PDB entry 6QMD | X-ray diffraction, 1.94 A resolution | chain A

Chain A:
Name: Kelch-like ECH-associated protein 1
From: Mus musculus
UniProtKB: Q9Z2X8 (KEAP1_MOUSE); residue numbers follow UniProt; this construct covers 322-624
Amino-acid sequence (321 residues; row label = number of the first residue in the row):
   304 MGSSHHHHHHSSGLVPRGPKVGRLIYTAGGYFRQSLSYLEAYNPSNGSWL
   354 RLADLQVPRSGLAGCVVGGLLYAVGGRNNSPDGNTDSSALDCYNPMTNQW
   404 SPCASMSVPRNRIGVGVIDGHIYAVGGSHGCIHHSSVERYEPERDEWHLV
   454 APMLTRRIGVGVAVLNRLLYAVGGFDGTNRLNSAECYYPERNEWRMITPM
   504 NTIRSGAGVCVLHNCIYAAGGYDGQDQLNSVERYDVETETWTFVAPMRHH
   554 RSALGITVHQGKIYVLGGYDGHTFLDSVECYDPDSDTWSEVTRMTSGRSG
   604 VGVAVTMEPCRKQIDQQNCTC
Not modelled in the structure: 304-324, 614-624
Construct notes: initiating methionine (304); expression tag (305-321)
Residues lining bound ligands:
  - J6N ((3R)-3-(4-chlorophenyl)-3-(1-methylbenzotriazol-5-yl)propanoic acid), molecule 1: Tyr334, Arg336, Arg415, Ser555, Ala556, Tyr572, Phe577, Ser602
  - J6N, molecule 2: Gly364, Arg415, Ile461, Gly462, Phe478, Arg483, Ser508, Gly509, Tyr525, Gln530, Ser555, Ala556, Tyr572, Gly603
Curated features (UniProtKB/Swiss-Prot):
  - site: Cys434 (Sensor for electrophilic agents)
  - modified residue: Cys434 (S-cGMP-cysteine), Cys613 (S-(2-succinyl)cysteine)
  - mutagenesis: Tyr334 (Y334A: Impaired interaction with SQSTM1/p62), Ser363 (S363A: Impaired interaction with SQSTM1/p62), Arg380 (R380A: Impaired interaction with SQSTM1/p62. Abolished interaction with SQSTM1/p62; when associated with A-415 and A-483; R380M: Impaired interaction with NFE2L2/NRF2), Asn382 (N382A: Impaired interaction with SQSTM1/p62), Arg415 (R415A: Impaired interaction with SQSTM1/p62. Abolished interaction with SQSTM1/p62; when associated with A-380 and A-483; R415M: Impaired interaction with NFE2L2/NRF2), Arg483 (R483A: Does not affect interaction with SQSTM1/p62. Abolished interaction with SQSTM1/p62; when associated with A-380 and A-415; R483M: Impaired interaction with NFE2L2/NRF2), Ser508 (S508A: Impaired interaction with SQSTM1/p62), Gln530 (Q530A: Impaired interaction with SQSTM1/p62), Ser555 (S555A: Impaired interaction with SQSTM1/p62), Ser599 to Arg601 (Decreases repression of NFE2L2/NRF2-dependent gene expression), Ser602 to Val604 (Abolishes repression of NFE2L2/NRF2-dependent gene expression), Ser602 (S602A: Impaired interaction with SQSTM1/p62), 1 further mutagenesis entry in UniProt

In short:
Ligands of chain A: compound J6N. From UniProt: 19 mutagenesis sites.
Chain A is Kelch-like ECH-associated protein 1 (Mus musculus); the structure, Small molecule inhibitor of the
KEAP1-NRF2 protein-protein interaction, was determined by X-ray diffraction (same publication as 6QMC, 6QME,
6QMJ and 6QMK).
